Entry 9EOJ (electron microscopy, 17.00 A resolution (very low resolution: no residue pairs are listed; an interface is given only as per-side residue counts)); this record covers chains Q and h of the 30 polymer chains in the assembly.

# Chain Q
Protein: Gamma-tubulin complex component 3 homolog
From: Xenopus laevis
UniProt: O73787 (GCP3_XENLA); residues 1-906 here = UniProt positions 1-906
Chain sequence (906 residues; row label = number of the first residue in the row):
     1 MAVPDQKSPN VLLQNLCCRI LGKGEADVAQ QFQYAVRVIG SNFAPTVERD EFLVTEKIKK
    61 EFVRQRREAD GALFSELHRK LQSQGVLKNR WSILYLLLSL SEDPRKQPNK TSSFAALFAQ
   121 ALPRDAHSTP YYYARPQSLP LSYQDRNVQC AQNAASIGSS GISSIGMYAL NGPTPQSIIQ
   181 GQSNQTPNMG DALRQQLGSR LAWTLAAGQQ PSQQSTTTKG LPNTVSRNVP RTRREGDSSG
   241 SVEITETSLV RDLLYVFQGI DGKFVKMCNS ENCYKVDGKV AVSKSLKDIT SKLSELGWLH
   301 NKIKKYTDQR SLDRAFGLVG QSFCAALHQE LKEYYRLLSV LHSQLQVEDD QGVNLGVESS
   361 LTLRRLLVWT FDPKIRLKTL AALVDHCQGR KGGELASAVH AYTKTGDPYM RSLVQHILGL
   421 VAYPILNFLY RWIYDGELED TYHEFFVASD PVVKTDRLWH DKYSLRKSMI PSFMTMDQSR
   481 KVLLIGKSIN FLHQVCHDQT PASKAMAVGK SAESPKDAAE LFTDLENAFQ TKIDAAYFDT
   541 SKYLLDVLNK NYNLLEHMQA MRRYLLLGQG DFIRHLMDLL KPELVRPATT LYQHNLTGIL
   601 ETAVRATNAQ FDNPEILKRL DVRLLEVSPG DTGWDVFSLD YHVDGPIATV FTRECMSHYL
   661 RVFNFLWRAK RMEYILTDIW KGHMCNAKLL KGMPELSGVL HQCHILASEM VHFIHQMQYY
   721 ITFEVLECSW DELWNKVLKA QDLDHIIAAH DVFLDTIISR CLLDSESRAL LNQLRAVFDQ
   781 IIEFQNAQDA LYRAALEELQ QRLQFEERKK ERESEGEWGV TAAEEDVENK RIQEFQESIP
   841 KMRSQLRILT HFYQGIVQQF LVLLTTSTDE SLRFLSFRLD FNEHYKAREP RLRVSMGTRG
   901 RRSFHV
Not modelled in the structure: 1-245, 349-358, 816-820, 886-906

# Chain h
Protein: Tubulin gamma-1 chain
From: Xenopus laevis
UniProt: P23330 (TBG1_XENLA); residue numbers follow UniProt; this construct covers 1-451
Chain sequence (451 residues; row label = number of the first residue in the row):
     1 MPREIITLQL GQCGNQIGFE FWKQLCAEHG ISPEGIVEEF ATEGTDRKDV FFYQADDEHY
    61 IPRAVLLDLE PRVIHSILNS PYANLYNPEN IYLSEHGGGA GNNWASGFSQ GEKIHEDIFD
   121 IIDREADGSD SLEGFVLCHS IAGGTGSGLG SYLLERLNDR YPKKLVQTYS VFPNQDEMSH
   181 VVVQPYNSLL TLKRLTQNAD CVVVLDNTAL NRIATDRLHI QNPSFSQINQ LVSTIMSAST
   241 TTLRYPGYMN NDLIGLIASL IPTPRLHFLM TGYTPLTTDQ SVASVRKTTV LDVMRRLLQP
   301 KNVMVSTGRD RQTNHCYIAI LNIIQGEVDP TQVHKSLQRI RERKLANFIP WGPASIQVAL
   361 SRKSPYLPSA HRVSGLMMAN HTNISSLFER TCRQYDKLRK REAFLEQFRK EDIFKDNFDE
   421 LDNSREIVQQ LIDEYHAATR PDYISWGTQD K
Not modelled in the structure: 1, 438-451
UniProt features mapped onto this chain:
  - binding site (GTP): Ala142 to Gly148

# How chain Q and chain h interact
At this resolution (17 A) residue pairs are not listed: 43 residues of chain Q and 50 of chain h lie at the interface.

# In short
The interface between chain Q and chain h involves 43 residues on one side and 50 on the other. Curated
annotation (UniProt) lists 7 GTP-binding residues on chain h.
Here chain Q is Gamma-tubulin complex component 3 homolog and chain h is Tubulin gamma-1 chain, both from
Xenopus laevis. Entry 9EOJ (Vertebrate microtubule-capping gamma-tubulin ring complex) was determined by
electron microscopy, deposited together with 9EOK.
